Entry 6QXF (electron microscopy, 3.60 A resolution); this record covers chains J and K of the 22 polymer chains in the assembly.

== Chain J ==
Protein: CRISPR-associated endonuclease Cas1
Source organism: Streptococcus thermophilus
Notes: EC 3.1.-.-; engineered mutation(s): C-terminal Strep tag
Reference sequence: G3ECR2 (CAS1_STRTR); residues 1-289 here = UniProt positions 1-289
Sequence (302 residues; row label = number of the first residue in the row):
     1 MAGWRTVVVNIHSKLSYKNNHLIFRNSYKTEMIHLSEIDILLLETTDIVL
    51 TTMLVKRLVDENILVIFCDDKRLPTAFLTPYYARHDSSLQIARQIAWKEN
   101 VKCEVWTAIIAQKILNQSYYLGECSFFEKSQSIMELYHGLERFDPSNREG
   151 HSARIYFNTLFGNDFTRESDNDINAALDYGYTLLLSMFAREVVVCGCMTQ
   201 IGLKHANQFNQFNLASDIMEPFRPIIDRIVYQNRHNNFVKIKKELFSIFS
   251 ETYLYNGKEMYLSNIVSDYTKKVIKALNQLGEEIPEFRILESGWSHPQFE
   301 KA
Disordered / not traced: 1-2, 290-302
Sequence notes: expression tag (290-302)

== Chain K ==
Protein: CRISPR-associated endoribonuclease Cas2
Source organism: Streptococcus thermophilus
Notes: EC 3.1.-.-
Reference sequence: G3ECR3 (CAS2_STRTR); residues 1-114 here = UniProt positions 1-114
Sequence (114 residues; each row starts with the number of its first residue):
     1 MSYRYMRMILMFDMPTDTAEERKAYRKFRKFLLSEGFIMHQFSVYSKLLL
    51 NHTANTAMVGRLKANNPKKGNITILTVTEKQFARMIYLYGDKNTSIANSE
   101 ERLVFLGDNYCDED
Disordered / not traced: 1-99, 111-114

== How chain J and chain K interact ==
Residue-residue contacts (30):
  W4(J) with E100(K); E101(K); R102(K), hydrogen bond (backbone-side chain)
  R5(J) with E101(K); R102(K); V104(K)
  T6(J) with R102(K), hydrogen bond (backbone-backbone); L103(K); V104(K), hydrogen bond (backbone-backbone)
  V7(J) with V104(K)
  V8(J) with L103(K), hydrophobic; V104(K), hydrogen bond (backbone-backbone); F105(K); L106(K), hydrogen bond (backbone-backbone)
  V9(J) with L106(K)
  N10(J) with L106(K), hydrogen bond (backbone-backbone); G107(K); D108(K), hydrogen bond (side chain-backbone); Y110(K)
  I11(J) with L106(K); G107(K)
  F24(J) with L106(K), hydrophobic
  E31(J) with L106(K)
  E44(J) with Y110(K), hydrogen bond
  R72(J) with Y110(K), hydrogen bond
  V239(J) with Y110(K), hydrophobic
  K242(J) with Y110(K)
  K243(J) with F105(K)
  F246(J) with L103(K)
  Y261(J) with R102(K)
Interface residues without a listed pair, chain J (21 interface residues in all): I33, F249, S250, S263
Interface residues without a listed pair, chain K (11 interface residues in all): N109

== In short ==
Chain J and chain K form an interface of 21 and 11 residues respectively; the contacts include 9 hydrogen
bonds. Polar contacts include W4(J)-R102(K), N10(J)-D108(K) and E44(J)-Y110(K).
Here chain J is CRISPR-associated endonuclease Cas1 and chain K is CRISPR-associated endoribonuclease Cas2,
both from Streptococcus thermophilus. Entry 6QXF (Cas1-Cas2-Csn2-DNA complex from the Type II-A CRISPR-Cas
system) was determined by electron microscopy together with 6QXT and 6QY3 from the same study.
